PDB entry 7MY3 | electron microscopy, 2.90 A resolution | chains A and B of the 6 polymer chains in the assembly

Chain A (and B):
Molecule: Spike glycoprotein
Source organism: Severe acute respiratory syndrome coronavirus 2
Notes: chain B of this document is another copy of the same molecule, construct and numbering; everything in this record applies to it too
UniProtKB: P0DTC2 (SPIKE_SARS2); numbering as in UniProt (aligned over 1-1208)
Chain sequence (1288 residues; each row starts with the number of its first residue):
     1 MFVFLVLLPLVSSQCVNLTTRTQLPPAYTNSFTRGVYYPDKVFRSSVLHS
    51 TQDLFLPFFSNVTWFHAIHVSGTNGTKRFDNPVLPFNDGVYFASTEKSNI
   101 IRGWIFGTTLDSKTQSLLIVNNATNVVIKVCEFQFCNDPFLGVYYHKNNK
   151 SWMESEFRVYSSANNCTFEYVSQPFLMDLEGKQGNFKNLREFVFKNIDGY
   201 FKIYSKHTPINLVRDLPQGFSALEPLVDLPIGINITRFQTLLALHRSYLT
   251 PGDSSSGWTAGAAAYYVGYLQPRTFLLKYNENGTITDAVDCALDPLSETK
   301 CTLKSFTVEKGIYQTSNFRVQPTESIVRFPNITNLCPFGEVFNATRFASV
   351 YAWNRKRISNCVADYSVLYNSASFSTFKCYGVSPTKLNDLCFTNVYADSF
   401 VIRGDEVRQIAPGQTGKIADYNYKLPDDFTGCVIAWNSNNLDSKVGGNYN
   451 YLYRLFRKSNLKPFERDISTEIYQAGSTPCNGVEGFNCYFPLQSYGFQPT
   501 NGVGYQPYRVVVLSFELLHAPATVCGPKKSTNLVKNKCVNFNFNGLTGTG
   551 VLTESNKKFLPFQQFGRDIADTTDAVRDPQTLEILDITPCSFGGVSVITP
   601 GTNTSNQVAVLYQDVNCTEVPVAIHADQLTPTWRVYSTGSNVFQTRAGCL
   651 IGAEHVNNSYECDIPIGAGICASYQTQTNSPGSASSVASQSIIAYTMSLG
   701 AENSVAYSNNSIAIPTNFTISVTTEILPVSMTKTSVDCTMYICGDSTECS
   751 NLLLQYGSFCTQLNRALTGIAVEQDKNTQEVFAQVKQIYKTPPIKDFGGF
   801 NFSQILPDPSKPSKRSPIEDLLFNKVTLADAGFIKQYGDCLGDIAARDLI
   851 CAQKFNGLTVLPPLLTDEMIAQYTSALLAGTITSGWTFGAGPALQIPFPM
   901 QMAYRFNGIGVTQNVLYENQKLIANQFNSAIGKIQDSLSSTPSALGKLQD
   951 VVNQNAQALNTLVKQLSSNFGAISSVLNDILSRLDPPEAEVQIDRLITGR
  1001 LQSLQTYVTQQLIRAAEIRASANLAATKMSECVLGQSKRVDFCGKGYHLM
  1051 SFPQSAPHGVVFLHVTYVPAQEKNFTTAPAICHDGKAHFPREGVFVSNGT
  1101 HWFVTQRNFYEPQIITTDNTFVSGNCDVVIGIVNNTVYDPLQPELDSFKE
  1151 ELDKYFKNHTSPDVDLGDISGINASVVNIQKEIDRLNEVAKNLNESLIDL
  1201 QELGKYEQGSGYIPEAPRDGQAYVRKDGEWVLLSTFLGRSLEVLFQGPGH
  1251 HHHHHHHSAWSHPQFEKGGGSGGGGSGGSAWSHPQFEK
Unresolved in the structure: 1-22, 67-81, 111-115, 136-137, 142-165, 173-185, 243-263, 622-627, 677-689, 828-855, 1151-1288 (chain B: 1-22, 67-80, 141-163, 173-186, 243-263, 677-689, 828-852, 1149-1288)
Disulfide bonds: Cys131-Cys166, Cys291-Cys301, Cys336-Cys361, Cys379-Cys432, Cys391-Cys525, Cys480-Cys488, Cys538-Cys590, Cys617-Cys649, Cys662-Cys671, Cys738-Cys760, Cys743-Cys749, Cys1032-Cys1043, Cys1082-Cys1126
Covalent attachments: N-acetylglucosamine (NAG) linked to Asn61, Asn125, Asn234, Asn282, Asn331, Asn343, Asn616, Asn657, Asn709, Asn717, Asn801, Asn1074, Asn1098, Asn1134
Construct notes: engineered mutation Gly682 (Arg in P0DTC2), Ser683 (Arg in P0DTC2), Ser685 (Arg in P0DTC2), Pro817 (Phe in P0DTC2), Pro892 (Ala in P0DTC2), Pro899 (Ala in P0DTC2), Pro942 (Ala in P0DTC2), Pro986 (Lys in P0DTC2), Pro987 (Val in P0DTC2); expression tag (1209-1288)
Curated features (UniProtKB/Swiss-Prot):
  - region: Asn280 to Cys301 (Putative superantigen), Arg403 to Asp405 (Integrin-binding motif), Asn448 to Phe456 (Immunodominant HLA epitope recognized by the CD8+), Pro681, Ala684 (Putative superantigen), Ser816 to Tyr837 (Fusion peptide 1), Lys835 to Phe855 (Fusion peptide 2), Asp1163 to Glu1202 (Heptad repeat 2)
  - site: Arg815, Ser816 (Cleavage)
  - glycosylation: Asn17 (N-linked (GlcNAc...) (complex) asparagine), Asn61 (N-linked (GlcNAc...) (hybrid) asparagine), Asn74 (N-linked (GlcNAc...) (complex) asparagine), Asn122 (N-linked (GlcNAc...) (hybrid) asparagine), Asn149 (N-linked (GlcNAc...) (complex) asparagine), Asn165 (N-linked (GlcNAc...) (complex) asparagine), Asn234 (N-linked (GlcNAc...) (high mannose) asparagine), Asn282 (N-linked (GlcNAc...) (complex) asparagine), Thr323 (O-linked (GalNAc) threonine), Ser325 (O-linked (HexNAc...) serine), Asn331 (N-linked (GlcNAc...) (complex) asparagine), Asn343 (N-linked (GlcNAc...) (complex) asparagine), Asn603 (N-linked (GlcNAc...) (hybrid) asparagine), Asn616 (N-linked (GlcNAc...) (complex) asparagine), Asn657 (N-linked (GlcNAc...) (complex) asparagine), Thr676 (O-linked (GlcNAc...) threonine), Thr678 (O-linked (GlcNAc...) threonine), Asn709 (N-linked (GlcNAc...) (high mannose) asparagine), Asn717 (N-linked (GlcNAc...) (hybrid) asparagine), Asn801 (N-linked (GlcNAc...) (hybrid) asparagine) and 6 more in UniProt
  - natural variant: Leu5 (L5F: In strain: Iota/B.1.526), Ser13 (S13I: In strain: Epsilon/B.1.427/B.1.429), Leu18 (L18F: In strain: Beta/B.1.351, Gamma/P.1 and 1 more), Thr19 (T19I: In strain: Omicron/BQ.1.1, Omicron/XBB.1.5 and 1 more; T19R: In strain: Delta/B.1.617.2, Omicron/BA.2 and 4 more), Thr20 (T20N: In strain: Gamma/P.1), Leu24 to Ala27 (sequence variant, change not given here; In strain: Omicron/BA.2, Omicron/BA.2.12.1 and 6 more), Pro26 (P26S: In strain: Gamma/P.1), Gln52 (Q52H: In strain: Omicron/EG.5.1), Ala67 (A67V: In strain: Eta/B.1.525, Omicron/BA.1), His69 to Val70 (deletion: In strain: Alpha/B.1.1.7, Eta/B.1.525 and 5 more), Gly75 (G75V: In strain: Lambda/C.37), Thr76 (T76I: In strain: Lambda/C.37), 82 further natural variant entries in UniProt
  - mutagenesis: His69 to Val70 (Increased incorporation of cleaved spike into virions), Asn121 (N121Q: Partial loss of biliverdin affinity), Arg190 (R190K: Partial loss of biliverdin affinity), Asn234 (N234Q: Increased resistance to neutralizing antibodies), Asn331 (N331Q: Reduced viral infectivity), Asn343 (N343Q: Reduced viral infectivity), Leu452 (L452R: Increased resistance to neutralizing antibodies. Decreases HLA binding to NF9 epitope. Increased binding affinity to human ACE2), Tyr453 (Y453F: Decreased HLA binding to NF9 epitope. Increased binding affinity to human ACE2), Ala475 (A475V: Increased resistance to neutralizing antibodies), Val483 (V483A: Increased resistance to neutralizing antibodies), Glu484 (E484D: Increased replication in human TMEM106B overexpressing cells), Phe490 (F490L: Increased resistance to neutralizing antibodies and human covalescent sera neutralization), 12 further mutagenesis entries in UniProt
What the authors report for this chain:
  - mutagenesis - E484K: unchanged binding to Nanobody Nb12

Chain A / chain B interface:
Pairs across the interface - 106 pairs, chain A then chain B:
  Asn317(A) with Asp737(B)
  Arg319(A) with Met740(B)
  Arg357(A) with Tyr200(B)
  Gly381(A) with Arg983(B), hydrogen bond (backbone-side chain)
  Val382(A) with Arg983(B)
  Ser383(A) with Arg983(B), hydrogen bond (backbone-backbone); Leu984(B); Asp985(B), hydrogen bond
  Lys386(A) with Ser982(B)
  Leu390(A) with Ser982(B)
  Leu517(A) with Arg983(B)
  Thr549(A) with Asp745(B)
  Lys558(A) with Phe43(B)
  Phe559(A) with Phe43(B), hydrophobic
  Phe562(A) with Lys41(B); Pro225(B), hydrophobic
  Gln563(A) with Lys41(B); Val42(B); Phe43(B)
  Gln564(A) with Lys41(B), hydrogen bond (backbone-backbone)
  Phe565(A) with Lys41(B); Val42(B); Phe43(B), hydrogen bond (backbone-backbone)
  Gly566(A) with Phe43(B)
  Arg567(A) with Val42(B); Phe43(B), hydrogen bond (backbone-backbone)
  Ala570(A) with Val963(B), hydrophobic
  Phe592(A) with Met740(B), hydrophobic; Gly857(B)
  Gln613(A) with Leu861(B)
  Pro665(A) with Leu864(B), hydrophobic
  Ala668(A) with Pro863(B), hydrogen bond (backbone-backbone); Leu864(B); Thr866(B)
  Gly669(A) with Leu864(B), hydrogen bond (backbone-backbone); Met869(B)
  Met697(A) with Met869(B), hydrophobic
  Leu699(A) with Met869(B); Gln872(B); Tyr873(B)
  Ala701(A) with Gln787(B); Ile788(B), hydrogen bond (backbone-backbone)
  Glu702(A) with Ile788(B); Lys790(B), salt bridge
  Asn703(A) with Gln787(B), hydrogen bond; Ile788(B), hydrogen bond (backbone-backbone); Tyr789(B); Lys790(B), hydrogen bond (backbone-backbone)
  Ser704(A) with Lys790(B)
  Val705(A) with Gln895(B)
  Ala706(A) with Gln895(B)
  Tyr707(A) with Asp796(B); Phe797(B); Ile896(B); Pro897(B); Phe898(B), hydrogen bond (side chain-backbone)
  Asn709(A) with Pro897(B)
  Ser711(A) with Gln895(B), hydrogen bond; Pro897(B)
  Ile712(A) with Gln895(B)
  Ala713(A) with Leu894(B); Gln895(B), hydrogen bond (backbone-backbone)
  Pro715(A) with Leu894(B)
  Gln957(A) with Arg765(B)
  Thr961(A) with Ser758(B); Gln762(B)
  Gln965(A) with Tyr756(B); Gly757(B); Ser758(B), hydrogen bond (side chain-backbone)
  Ser968(A) with Gly757(B)
  Asn969(A) with Gln755(B)
  Phe970(A) with Gln755(B), hydrogen bond (backbone-backbone); Tyr756(B), hydrophobic
  Gly971(A) with Gln755(B)
  Arg995(A) with Asp994(B), salt bridge
  Gln1002(A) with Phe759(B); Gln1005(B), hydrogen bond
  Thr1006(A) with Gln762(B)
  Gln1010(A) with Leu1012(B)
  Glu1017(A) with Arg1019(B), salt bridge
  Arg1039(A) with Glu1031(B), salt bridge; Arg1039(B)
  Val1040(A) with Ser1030(B); Glu1031(B)
  Asp1041(A) with Gly889(B)
  Lys1045(A) with Gly889(B)
  Pro1069(A) with Pro892(B)
  Glu1072(A) with Pro892(B); Leu894(B)
  Asn1074(A) with Gln895(B)
  Thr1077(A) with Met900(B)
  Ala1078(A) with Met900(B)
  Pro1079(A) with Met900(B); Tyr917(B), hydrophobic
  Phe1089(A) with Asn914(B); Tyr917(B), hydrophobic
  Pro1090(A) with Gln913(B)
  Val1094(A) with Tyr904(B)
  Arg1107(A) with Tyr904(B); Asn907(B); Gln913(B)
  Phe1121(A) with Thr912(B)
  Ser1123(A) with Asn914(B), hydrogen bond; Glu918(B)
  Val1128(A) with Glu918(B)
  Lys1149(A) with Phe1148(B)
Other interface residues (no listed pair), chain A (86 interface residues in all): Thr385, Tyr396, Thr547, Lys557, Ile569, Ala647, Gly667, Thr696, Gly700, Ser708, Ile1013, Gly1046, Tyr1047, Val1068, Val1129, Ile1130, Leu1141, Leu1145
Other interface residues (no listed pair), chain B (89 interface residues in all): Tyr38, Asp40, Arg44, Val47, Asp198, Gly199, Glu224, Pro230, Asn282, Gln784, Lys786, Pro792, Phe855, Leu858, Pro862, Leu865, Thr883, Trp886, Ala890, Gly891, Ala893, Gln920, Asn978, Asp979, Leu981, Gln1002, Ile1013, Thr1027, Leu1034, Gly1035, Leu1141, Glu1144

Summary:
Chain A and chain B form an interface of 86 and 89 residues respectively, with 19 hydrogen bonds and 4 salt
bridges. Polar contacts include Glu702(A)-Lys790(B), Arg995(A)-Asp994(B) and Glu1017(A)-Arg1019(B). Covalently
linked N-acetylglucosamine: at Asn61(A), Asn125(A), Asn234(A), Asn282(A), Asn331(A) and Asn343(A) and 8 more.
From the paper: E484K of chain A leaves binding to Nanobody Nb12 unchanged.
Chain A and chain B are both Spike glycoprotein (Severe acute respiratory syndrome coronavirus 2); the
structure, CryoEM structure of neutralizing nanobody Nb12 in complex with SARS-CoV2 spike, was determined by
electron microscopy together with 7MY2 from the same study.
